Entry 6RF8 (electron microscopy, 3.80 A resolution); this record covers chains N and B of the 5 polymer chains in the assembly.

# Chain N
Name: Neuronal migration protein doublecortin
Organism: Homo sapiens
UniProtKB: O43602 (DCX_HUMAN); numbering as in UniProt (aligned over 44-142)
Sequence (99 residues; each row starts with the number of its first residue):
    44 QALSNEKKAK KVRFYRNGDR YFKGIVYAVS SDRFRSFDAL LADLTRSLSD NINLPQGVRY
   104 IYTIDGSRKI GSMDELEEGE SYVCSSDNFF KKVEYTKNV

# Chain B
Name: Tubulin beta-2B chain
Organism: Bos taurus
UniProtKB: Q6B856 (TBB2B_BOVIN); residue numbers follow UniProt; this construct covers 1-429
Sequence (429 residues; numbered 1 to 429; the number before each row is that of its first residue):
     1 MREIVHIQAG QCGNQIGAKF WEVISDEHGI DPTGSYHGDS DLQLERINVY YNEAAGNKYV
    61 PRAILVDLEP GTMDSVRSGP FGQIFRPDNF VFGQSGAGNN WAKGHYTEGA ELVDSVLDVV
   121 RKESESCDCL QGFQLTHSLG GGTGSGMGTL LISKIREEYP DRIMNTFSVV PSPKVSDTVV
   181 EPYNATLSVH QLVENTDETY CIDNEALYDI CFRTLKLTTP TYGDLNHLVS ATMSGVTTCL
   241 RFPGQLNADL RKLAVNMVPF PRLHFFMPGF APLTSRGSQQ YRALTVPELT QQMFDAKNMM
   301 AACDPRHGRY LTVAAVFRGR MSMKEVDEQM LNVQNKNSSY FVEWIPNNVK TAVCDIPPRG
   361 LKMSATFIGN STAIQELFKR ISEQFTAMFR RKAFLHWYTG EGMDEMEFTE AESNMNDLVS
   421 EYQQYQDAT
Sequence notes: conflict Ala-55 (Thr in Q6B856), Val-170 (Met in Q6B856), Ala-296 (Ser in Q6B856), Val-316 (Ile in Q6B856)
Residues lining bound ligands: GDP (guanosine-5'-diphosphate): Gly-10, Gln-11, Cys-12, Gln-15, Ser-138, Gly-141, Gly-142, Thr-143, Gly-144, Ser-145, Asp-177, Asn-204, Tyr-222, Asn-226

# Interface between chain N and chain B
Pairs across the interface (14; chain N residue first):
  Leu-46(N) / Lys-392(B)
  Glu-49(N) / Thr-399(B)  hydrogen bond
  Glu-49(N) / Glu-405(B)
  Lys-50(N) / Thr-399(B)
  Lys-50(N) / Gly-400(B)
  Lys-51(N) / Thr-399(B)
  Ala-52(N) / Thr-399(B)
  Ala-52(N) / Gly-400(B)
  Ala-52(N) / Gly-402(B)
  Ala-71(N) / Gly-400(B)
  Ala-71(N) / Glu-401(B)
  Arg-76(N) / Gly-400(B)  hydrogen bond (side chain-backbone)
  Arg-76(N) / Glu-401(B)  salt bridge
  Ser-90(N) / Glu-111(B)
Also at the interface, not in a pair above, chain N (9 interface residues in all): Lys-54
Also at the interface, not in a pair above, chain B (9 interface residues in all): Thr-107, Arg-391

# Overview
The chain N/chain B interface involves 9 residues from each chain, with 2 hydrogen bonds and 1 salt bridge.
Polar pairs include Arg-76(N)/Glu-401(B), Glu-49(N)/Thr-399(B) and Arg-76(N)/Gly-400(B). Chain B binds GDP.
Chain N is Neuronal migration protein doublecortin (Homo sapiens) and chain B is Tubulin beta-2B chain (Bos
taurus); the structure, Cryo-EM structure of the N-terminal DC repeat (NDC) of NDC-NDC chimera (human
sequence) bound to 13-protofilament ..., was determined by electron microscopy.
